Entry 3WPS (X-ray diffraction, 2.70 A resolution); this record covers chains A and B.

[Chain A (and B)]
Molecule: Rac GTPase-activating protein 1
From: Homo sapiens
Notes: chain B of this document is another copy of the same molecule, construct and numbering; everything in this record applies to it too
Reference sequence: Q9H0H5 (RGAP1_HUMAN); residues 346-546 here = UniProt positions 346-546
Chain sequence (208 residues; row label = number of the first residue in the row):
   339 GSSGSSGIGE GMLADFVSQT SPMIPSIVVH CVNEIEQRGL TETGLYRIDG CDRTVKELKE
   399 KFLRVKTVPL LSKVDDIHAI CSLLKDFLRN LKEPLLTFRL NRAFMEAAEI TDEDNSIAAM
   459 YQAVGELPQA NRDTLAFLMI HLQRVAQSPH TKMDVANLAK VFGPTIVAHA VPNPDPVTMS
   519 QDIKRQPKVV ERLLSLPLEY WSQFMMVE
Not modelled in the structure: 339-345
Modified residues: Mse350, Mse361, Mse443, Mse458, Mse477, Mse491, Mse517, Mse543, Mse544 (selenomethionine; parent Met)
Sequence notes: expression tag (339-345); engineered mutation Asp387 (Ser in Q9H0H5)

[Chain A / chain B interface]
Pairs across the interface (25):
  Asp452(A) - Gln460(B)
  Asn453(A) - Gln460(B)  hydrogen bond
  Ala456(A) - Ala456(B)
  Ala456(A) - Tyr459(B)
  Ala456(A) - Gln460(B)
  Tyr459(A) - Tyr459(B)
  Tyr459(A) - Tyr538(B)  hydrophobic
  Tyr459(A) - Gln541(B)  hydrogen bond
  Gln460(A) - Asp452(B)
  Gln460(A) - Ile455(B)
  Gln460(A) - Ala456(B)
  Gln460(A) - Tyr459(B)
  Glu464(A) - Asp452(B)
  Pro535(A) - Gln541(B)
  Glu537(A) - Gln541(B)
  Glu537(A) - Mse544(B)
  Tyr538(A) - Glu537(B)
  Tyr538(A) - Tyr538(B)  hydrophobic
  Tyr538(A) - Gln541(B)
  Gln541(A) - Glu537(B)
  Gln541(A) - Ser540(B)
  Gln541(A) - Gln541(B)
  Gln541(A) - Mse544(B)
  Phe542(A) - Glu537(B)
  Mse544(A) - Leu536(B)  hydrophobic
Interface residues without a listed pair, chain A (13 interface residues in all): Ala457

[Summary]
Chain A and chain B form an interface of 13 and 11 residues respectively; the contacts include 2 hydrogen
bonds. Polar contacts include Asn453(A)-Gln460(B) and Tyr459(A)-Gln541(B).
Both chains are Rac GTPase-activating protein 1 (Homo sapiens). Entry 3WPS (crystal structure of the GAP
domain of MgcRacGAP(S387D)) was determined by X-ray diffraction, deposited together with 5C2J, 5C2K and 3WPQ.
